Entry 8JWT (electron microscopy, 3.40 A resolution); this record covers chains H and GA of the 40 polymer chains in the assembly.

[Chain H (and GA)]
Protein: Capsid protein G8P
Organism: Enterobacteria phage M13
Notes: chain GA of this document is another copy of the same molecule, construct and numbering; everything in this record applies to it too
UniProt: P69541 (CAPSD_BPM13); residues 1-50 here correspond to UniProt positions 24-73 (UniProt number = residue number + 23)
Sequence (50 residues; numbered 1 to 50; the number before each row is that of its first residue):
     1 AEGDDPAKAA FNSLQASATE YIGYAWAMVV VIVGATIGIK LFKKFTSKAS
Not modelled in the structure: 1-4

[Interface between chain H and chain GA]
Contacting residue pairs - 4 pairs, chain H then chain GA:
  Ile32(H) with Phe45(GA), hydrophobic
  Thr36(H) with Lys48(GA)
  Lys43(H) with Lys48(GA), hydrogen bond (side chain-backbone); Ser50(GA)
Interface residues without a listed pair, chain H (6 interface residues in all): Tyr21, Met28, Ile39
Interface residues without a listed pair, chain GA (6 interface residues in all): Trp26, Ile37, Leu41

[In short]
The chain H/chain GA interface involves 6 residues from each chain, with 1 hydrogen bond. Its one
hydrogen-bonded contact is Lys43(H)-Lys48(GA).
Both chains are Capsid protein G8P (Enterobacteria phage M13). Entry 8JWT (Asymmetric middle segment of the
bacteriophage M13 mini variant) was determined by electron microscopy (same publication as 8IXK, 8IXL and
8IXJ).
